PDB entry 7SSA | electron microscopy, 3.20 A resolution | chains A and I of the 12 polymer chains in the assembly

# Chain A
Molecule: Histone H3.2
Organism: Xenopus laevis
UniProtKB: P84233 (H32_XENLA); residues 1-135 here correspond to UniProt positions 2-136 (UniProt number = residue number + 1)
Sequence (135 residues; row label = number of the first residue in the row):
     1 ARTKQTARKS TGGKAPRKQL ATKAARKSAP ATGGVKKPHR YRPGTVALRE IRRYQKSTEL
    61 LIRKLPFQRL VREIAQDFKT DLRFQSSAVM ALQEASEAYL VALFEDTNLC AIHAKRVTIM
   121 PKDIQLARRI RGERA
Disordered / not traced: 1-38, 134-135
Differences from the reference sequence: variant Ala102 (Gly103 in P84233)

# Chain I
Molecule: 149-nt DNA strand
Organism: synthetic construct
Sequence (149 nucleotides; row label = number of the first residue in the row; numbers below 1 keep their minus sign (DA-74 is residue -74)):
   -74 ATCGGAGAGG TCACGTGACC AGGCCGCTCA ATTGGTCGTA GACAGCTCTA GCACCGCTTA
   -14 AACGCACGTA CGCGCTGTCC CCCGCGTTTT AACCGCCAAG GGGATTACTC CCTAGTCTCC
    46 AGGGACGTCT CAGATATATA CATCCTGAT
Disordered / not traced: -74 to -65, 73-74

# Chain A / chain I interface
Pairs across the interface (16):
  Arg42(A) with DC70(I), salt bridge to the phosphate; DT71(I), salt bridge to the phosphate
  Thr45(A) with DC70(I), hydrogen bond to the phosphate
  Arg63(A) with DA-13(I), phosphate contact
  Arg72(A) with DC-23(I), salt bridge to the phosphate
  Arg83(A) with DG-24(I), phosphate contact; DC-23(I), phosphate contact
  Phe84(A) with DG-24(I), sugar contact; DC-23(I), hydrogen bond to the phosphate
  Gln85(A) with DG-24(I), hydrogen bond to the phosphate
  Ser86(A) with DG-24(I), phosphate contact
  Arg116(A) with DG-3(I), phosphate contact; DC-2(I), phosphate contact
  Val117(A) with DG-3(I), hydrogen bond to the phosphate
  Thr118(A) with DG-3(I), hydrogen bond to the phosphate
  Met120(A) with DC-2(I), phosphate contact
Interface residues without a listed pair, chain A (17 interface residues in all): Arg40, Tyr41, Pro43, Leu82, Lys115
Interface residues without a listed pair, chain I (10 interface residues in all): DA-14, DA-5, DC69

# Summary
17 residues of chain A and 10 residues of chain I are in contact, with 5 hydrogen bonds and 3 salt bridges.
Polar contacts include Thr45(A)-DC70(I), Phe84(A)-DC-23(I) and Gln85(A)-DG-24(I).
Here chain A is Histone H3.2 (Xenopus laevis) and chain I is a 149-nt DNA strand (synthetic construct). Entry
7SSA (Cryo-EM structure of pioneer factor Cbf1 bound to the nucleosome) was determined by electron microscopy.
